5FTB - chain A; structure by X-ray diffraction, 1.38 A resolution.

== Chain A ==
Protein: Tpr domain protein
Notes: EC 3.6.4.12
Reference sequence: D7K0H3 (D7K0H3_9BACE); numbering as in UniProt (aligned over 1-433)
Sequence (433 residues; each row starts with the number of its first residue):
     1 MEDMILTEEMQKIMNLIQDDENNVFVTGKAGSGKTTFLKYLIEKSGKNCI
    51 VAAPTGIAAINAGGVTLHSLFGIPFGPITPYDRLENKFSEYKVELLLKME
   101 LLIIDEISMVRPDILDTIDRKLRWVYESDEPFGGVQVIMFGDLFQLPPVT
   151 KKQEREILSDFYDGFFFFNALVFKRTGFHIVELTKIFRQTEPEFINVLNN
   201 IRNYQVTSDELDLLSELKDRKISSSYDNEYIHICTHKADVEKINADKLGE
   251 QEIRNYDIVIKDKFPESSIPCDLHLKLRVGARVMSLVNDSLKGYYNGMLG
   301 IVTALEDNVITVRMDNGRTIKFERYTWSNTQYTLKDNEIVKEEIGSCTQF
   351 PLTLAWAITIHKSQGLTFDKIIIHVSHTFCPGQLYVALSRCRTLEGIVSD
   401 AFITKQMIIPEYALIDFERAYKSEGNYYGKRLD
Not modelled in the structure: 1-2, 433
Bound ions: K+ site 1 near Glu-9 (its only coordinating residue here); K+ site 2 near Thr-27 (its only coordinating residue here); Mg2+: Thr-35 (together with AMP-PNP); K+ site 3 near Gly-134 (its only coordinating residue here); K+ site 4: Phe-168, Ala-170, Lys-174; K+ site 5: Asn-199, Gln-205; K+ site 6: Thr-235, Asp-239; K+ site 7 near Asp-307 (its only coordinating residue here)
Small-molecule neighbours: AMP-PNP (ANP; phosphoaminophosphonic acid-adenylate ester): Asp-3, Met-4, Ile-5, Met-10, Lys-29, Ala-30, Gly-31, Ser-32, Gly-33, Lys-34, Thr-35, Thr-36, Gln-145, Phe-187, Arg-188, Gly-365, Arg-390
What the authors report for this chain:
  - binding site for AMP-PNP: Ile-5, Gly-31, Ser-32, Gly-33, Lys-34, Thr-35, Thr-36, Gln-145, Phe-187, Arg-188, Gln-364, Gly-365, Arg-390
  - Mg2+ coordination: Thr-35
  - catalytic residues: Gln-145 (proposed by the authors, not directly observed)
  - catalytic residues: Arg-188, Arg-390
  - mutagenesis - F71A, R188A, R390A: abolished catalytic activity
  - mutagenesis - T66A (200-600-fold), H68A (1-3.5-fold), F75A (1-3.5-fold), I78A/T79A/D82A, K237A (200-600-fold), D289A/K292A, Y332F, H361A (1-3.5-fold), K362A (200-600-fold): decreased catalytic activity
  - mutagenesis - I339C: increased catalytic activity

== Overview ==
Chain A binds AMP-PNP. Phe-168, Ala-170 and Lys-174 form the K+ site 4. Asn-199 and Gln-205 form the K+ site
5. The paper reports catalytic residues Gln-145, Arg-188 and Arg-390; T66A, H68A and F75A, among others,
reduce catalytic activity; 13 substitutions were tested in all.
Chain A is Tpr domain protein; the structure, Crystal structure of Pif1 helicase from Bacteroides in complex
with AMPPNP, was determined by X-ray diffraction together with 5FTC, 5FTD, 5FTE and 5FTF from the same study.
